Entry 2XCA (X-ray diffraction, 2.50 A resolution); this record covers chains A and T of the 3 polymer chains in the assembly.

# Chain A
Protein: DNA polymerase IV
Source organism: Sulfolobus solfataricus
Notes: EC 2.7.7.7
UniProt: Q97W02 (DPO42_SULSO); residues 1-352 here = UniProt positions 1-352
Amino-acid sequence (358 residues; numbered -5 to 352; the number before each row is that of its first residue; numbers below 1 keep their minus sign (His-5 is residue -5)):
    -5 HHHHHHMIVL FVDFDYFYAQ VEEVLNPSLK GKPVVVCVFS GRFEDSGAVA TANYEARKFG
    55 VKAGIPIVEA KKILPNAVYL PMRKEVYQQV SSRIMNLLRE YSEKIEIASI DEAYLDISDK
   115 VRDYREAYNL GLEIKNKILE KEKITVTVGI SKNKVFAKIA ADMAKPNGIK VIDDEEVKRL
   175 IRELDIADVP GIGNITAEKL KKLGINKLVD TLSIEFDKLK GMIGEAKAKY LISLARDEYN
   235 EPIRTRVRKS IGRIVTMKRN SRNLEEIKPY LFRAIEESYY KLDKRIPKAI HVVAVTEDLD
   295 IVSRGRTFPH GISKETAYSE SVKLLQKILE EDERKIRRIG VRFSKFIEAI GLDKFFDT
Not modelled in the structure: -5 to 0, 343-352
Construct notes: expression tag (-5 to 0)
Curated features (UniProtKB/Swiss-Prot):
  - active site: Glu106
  - binding site (Mg(2+)): Asp7, Asp105
  - site: Tyr12 (Substrate discrimination)
  - mutagenesis: Asp105 to Glu106 (Loss of function), Glu342 to Thr352 (Almost complete loss of interaction with PCNA)
Metal / ion sites: Mg2+ site 1: Asp7, Asp105, Glu106 (together with 2'-deoxyguanosine-5'-triphosphate); Mg2+ site 2: Asp7, Phe8, Asp105 (together with 2'-deoxyguanosine-5'-triphosphate); Mg2+ site 3: Asp294 (shared with 1 residue of chain P)
Ligand contacts: 2'-deoxyguanosine-5'-triphosphate (DGT): Asp7, Phe8, Asp9, Tyr10, Phe11, Tyr12, Val32, Val43, Ala44, Thr45, Tyr48, Arg51, Ala57, Gly58, Met76, Ile104, Asp105, Lys159
Reported in the primary citation:
  - Mg2+ coordination: Asp7, Asp105, Glu106
  - conformationally variable residues: Asp7, Asp105, Glu106

# Chain T
Molecule: 18-nt DNA strand
Sequence (18 nucleotides; each row starts with the number of its first residue):
     1 TCACGGAATC CTTCCCCC
Not modelled in the structure: 1
Modified residues: 8OG (8-oxo-2'-deoxy-guanosine-5'-monophosphate) at position 5

# Chain A / chain T interface
Residue-residue contacts (38; chain A residue first):
  Val32(A) with DC4(T), phosphate contact; 8OG_5(T), sugar contact
  Phe37(A) with DA3(T), phosphate contact
  Ser40(A) with DA3(T), phosphate contact
  Gly41(A) with DA3(T), hydrogen bond to the phosphate
  Ala42(A) with DC4(T), sugar contact
  Gly58(A) with DA3(T), base contact; DC4(T), base contact
  Pro60(A) with DC2(T), base contact; DA3(T), sugar contact
  Val62(A) with DC2(T), sugar contact
  Lys78(A) with DG6(T), sugar contact
  Gly218(A) with DC11(T), phosphate contact
  Glu219(A) with DC11(T), hydrogen bond to the phosphate
  Ala220(A) with DC10(T), phosphate contact; DC11(T), hydrogen bond to the phosphate
  Val241(A) with DA8(T), phosphate contact
  Arg242(A) with DA8(T), phosphate contact
  Lys243(A) with DA8(T), hydrogen bond to the phosphate; DT9(T), salt bridge to the phosphate
  Ser244(A) with DA7(T), phosphate contact; DA8(T), hydrogen bond to the phosphate
  Ile245(A) with DA7(T), phosphate contact
  Gly246(A) with DA7(T), hydrogen bond to the phosphate
  Arg247(A) with 8OG_5(T), hydrogen bond to the phosphate; DG6(T), salt bridge to the phosphate
  Ile248(A) with 8OG_5(T), phosphate contact; DG6(T), hydrogen bond to the phosphate
  Val249(A) with 8OG_5(T), phosphate contact
  Thr250(A) with 8OG_5(T), hydrogen bond to the phosphate
  Lys275(A) with DG6(T), salt bridge to the phosphate
  Leu293(A) with DC4(T), phosphate contact
  Arg331(A) with DA3(T), salt bridge to the phosphate; DC4(T), salt bridge to the phosphate
  Arg332(A) with DC4(T), sugar contact; 8OG_5(T), salt bridge to the phosphate
  Arg336(A) with DG6(T), sugar contact; DA7(T), salt bridge to the phosphate
Also at the interface, not in a pair above, chain A (29 interface residues in all): Ser34, Lys221

# In short
29 residues of chain A face 10 of chain T across their interface; the contacts include 9 hydrogen bonds and 7
salt bridges. Polar contacts include Gly41(A)-DA3(T), Glu219(A)-DC11(T) and Ala220(A)-DC11(T). Bound to chain
A: 2'-deoxyguanosine-5'-triphosphate. The paper reports Mg2+ coordination by Asp7(A), Asp105(A) and Glu106(A);
conformational variability at Asp7(A), Asp105(A) and Glu106(A).
Chain A is DNA polymerase IV (Sulfolobus solfataricus) and chain T is an 18-nt DNA strand; the structure,
TERNARY COMPLEX OF SULFOLOBUS SOLFATARICUS DPO4 DNA POLYMERASE, 7,8- DIHYDRO-8-OXODEOXYGUANINE MODIFIED DNA
AND dGTP - MAGNESIUM ..., was determined by X-ray diffraction, deposited together with 2XC9 and 2XCP.
